3MH7 - chains A and C of the 3 polymer chains in the assembly; structure by X-ray diffraction, 2.96 A resolution.

Chain A:
Molecule: Protease do
From: Escherichia coli
Notes: EC 3.4.21.-
UniProtKB: P0C0V0 (DEGP_ECOLI); residues 1-448 here correspond to UniProt positions 27-474 (UniProt number = residue number + 26)
Chain sequence (456 residues; each row starts with the number of its first residue):
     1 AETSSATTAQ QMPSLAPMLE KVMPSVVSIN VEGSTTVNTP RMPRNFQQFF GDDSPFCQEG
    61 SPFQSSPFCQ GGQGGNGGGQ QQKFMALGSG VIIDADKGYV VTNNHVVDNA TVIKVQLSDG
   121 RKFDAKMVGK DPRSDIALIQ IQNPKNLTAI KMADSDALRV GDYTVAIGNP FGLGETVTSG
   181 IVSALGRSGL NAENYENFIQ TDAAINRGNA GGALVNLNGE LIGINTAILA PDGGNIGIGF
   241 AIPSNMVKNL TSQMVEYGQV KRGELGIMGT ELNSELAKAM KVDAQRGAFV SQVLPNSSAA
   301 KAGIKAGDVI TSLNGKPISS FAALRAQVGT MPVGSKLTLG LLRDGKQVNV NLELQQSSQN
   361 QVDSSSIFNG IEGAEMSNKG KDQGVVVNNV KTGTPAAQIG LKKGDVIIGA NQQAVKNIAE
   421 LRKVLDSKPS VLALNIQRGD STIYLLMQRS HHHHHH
Not modelled in the structure: 1-10, 36-81, 449-456
Modified residues: Mse12, Mse18, Mse23, Mse85, Mse127, Mse152, Mse246, Mse254, Mse268, Mse280, Mse331, Mse376, Mse447 (selenomethionine; parent Met); Mse42 (selenomethionine)
Sequence notes: engineered mutation Ala210 (Ser236 in P0C0V0); expression tag (449-456)
Curated features (UniProtKB/Swiss-Prot):
  - active site (Charge relay system): His105, Asp135
  - binding site (substrate): Glu32, His105, Asp135, Thr226 to Ala230, Leu265 to Gly269

Chain C:
Molecule: 5-residue peptide
From: Escherichia coli
Chain sequence (5 residues; row label = number of the first residue in the row; X marks 5 residues of unknown identity (built as UNK)):
   503 XXXXX

Interface between chain A and chain C:
Chain A residues in contact with chain C, 10 residues: Glu264, Leu265, Gly266, Ile267, Mse268, Gly269, Thr270, Phe321, Arg325, Val328

Overview:
Chain A and chain C make no direct contact in this assembly. From UniProt: active-site residues His105(A) and
Asp135(A) and 13 substrate-binding residues on chain A.
Here chain A is Protease do and chain C is a 5-residue peptide, both from Escherichia coli. Entry 3MH7 (HtrA
proteases are activated by a conserved mechanism that can be triggered by distinct molecular cues) was
determined by X-ray diffraction together with 3MH4, 3MH5 and 3MH6 from the same study.
